Entry 8W0I (electron microscopy, 3.50 A resolution); this record covers chains 3 and 5 of the 6 polymer chains in the assembly.

Chain 3:
Protein: DNA replication licensing factor MCM3
Source organism: Homo sapiens
Notes: EC 3.6.4.12
UniProtKB: P25205 (MCM3_HUMAN); numbering as in UniProt (aligned over 2-808)
Sequence (810 residues; numbered -1 to 808; the number before each row is that of its first residue; numbers below 1 keep their minus sign (Ser-1 is residue -1)):
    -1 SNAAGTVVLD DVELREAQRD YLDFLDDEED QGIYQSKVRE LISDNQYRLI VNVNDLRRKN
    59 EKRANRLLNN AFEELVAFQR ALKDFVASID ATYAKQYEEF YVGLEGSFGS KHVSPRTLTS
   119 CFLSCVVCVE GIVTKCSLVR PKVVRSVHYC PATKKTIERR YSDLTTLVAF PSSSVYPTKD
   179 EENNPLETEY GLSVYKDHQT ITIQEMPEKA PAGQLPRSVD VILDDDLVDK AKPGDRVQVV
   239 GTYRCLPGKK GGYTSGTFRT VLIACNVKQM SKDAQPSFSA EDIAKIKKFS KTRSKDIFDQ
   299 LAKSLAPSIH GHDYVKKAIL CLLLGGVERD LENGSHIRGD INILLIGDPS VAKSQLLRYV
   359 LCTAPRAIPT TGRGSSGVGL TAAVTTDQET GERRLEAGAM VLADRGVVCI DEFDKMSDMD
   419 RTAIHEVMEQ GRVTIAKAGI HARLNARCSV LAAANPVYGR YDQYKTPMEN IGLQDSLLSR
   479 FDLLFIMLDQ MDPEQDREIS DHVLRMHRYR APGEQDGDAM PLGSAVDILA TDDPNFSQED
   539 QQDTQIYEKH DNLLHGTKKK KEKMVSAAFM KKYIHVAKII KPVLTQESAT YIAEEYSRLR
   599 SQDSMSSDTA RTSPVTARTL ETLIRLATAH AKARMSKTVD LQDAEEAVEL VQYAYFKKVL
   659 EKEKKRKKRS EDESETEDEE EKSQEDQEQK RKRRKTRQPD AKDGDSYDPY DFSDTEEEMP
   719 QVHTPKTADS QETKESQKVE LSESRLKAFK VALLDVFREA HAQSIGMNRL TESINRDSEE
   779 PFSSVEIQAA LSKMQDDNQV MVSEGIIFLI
Unresolved in the structure: -1 to 3, 163-171, 247-254, 525-560, 605-609, 656-808
Construct notes: expression tag (-1 to 1)
Metal / ion sites: Mg2+: Ser352 (together with ADP)
Residues lining bound ligands:
  - ADP (adenosine-5'-diphosphate): Ser306, Ile307, His308, His310, Asp346, Pro347, Ser348, Val349, Ala350, Lys351, Ser352, Gln353, Ile497, Val501
  - ATP (adenosine-5'-triphosphate): Ile335, Glu427, Arg478, Ala615, Arg616, Glu619
Swiss-Prot annotation at these positions:
  - motif: Ser477 to Asp480 (Arginine finger)
  - binding site (ADP): Gln353, Leu393, Glu394, Ala395, Ala397
  - binding site (ATP): Ala523, Arg664
  - modified residue: Ala2 (N-acetylalanine), Ser160 (Phosphoserine), Ser275 (Phosphoserine), Lys293 (N6-acetyllysine), Ser535 (Phosphoserine), Lys547 (N6-acetyllysine), Ser611 (Phosphoserine), Ser668 (Phosphoserine), Ser672 (Phosphoserine), Thr674 (Phosphothreonine), Ser681 (Phosphoserine), Tyr708 (Phosphotyrosine), Ser711 (Phosphoserine), Thr713 (Phosphothreonine), Thr722 (Phosphothreonine), Thr725 (Phosphothreonine), Ser728 (Phosphoserine), Ser734 (Phosphoserine)
  - mutagenesis: Ser535 (S535A: 50% reduction in phosphorylation by ATM or ATR)

Chain 5:
Protein: DNA replication licensing factor MCM5
Source organism: Homo sapiens
Notes: EC 3.6.4.12
UniProtKB: P33992 (MCM5_HUMAN); residues 1-734 here = UniProt positions 1-734
Sequence (734 residues; each row starts with the number of its first residue):
     1 MSGFDDPGIF YSDSFGGDAQ ADEGQARKSQ LQRRFKEFLR QYRVGTDRTG FTFKYRDELK
    61 RHYNLGEYWI EVEMEDLASF DEDLADYLYK QPAEHLQLLE EAAKEVADEV TRPRPSGEEV
   121 LQDIQVMLKS DASPSSIRSL KSDMMSHLVK IPGIIIAASA VRAKATRISI QCRSCRNTLT
   181 NIAMRPGLEG YALPRKCNTD QAGRPKCPLD PYFIMPDKCK CVDFQTLKLQ ELPDAVPHGE
   241 MPRHMQLYCD RYLCDKVVPG NRVTIMGIYS IKKFGLTTSR GRDRVGVGIR SSYIRVLGIQ
   301 VDTDGSGRSF AGAVSPQEEE EFRRLAALPN VYEVISKSIA PSIFGGTDMK KAIACLLFGG
   361 SRKRLPDGLT RRGDINLLML GDPGTAKSQL LKFVEKCSPI GVYTSGKGSS AAGLTASVMR
   421 DPSSRNFIME GGAMVLADGG VVCIDEFDKM REDDRVAIHE AMEQQTISIA KAGITTTLNS
   481 RCSVLAAANS VFGRWDETKG EDNIDFMPTI LSRFDMIFIV KDEHNEERDV MLAKHVITLH
   541 VSALTQTQAV EGEIDLAKLK KFIAYCRVKC GPRLSAEAAE KLKNRYIIMR SGARQHERDS
   601 DRRSSIPITV RQLEAIVRIA EALSKMKLQP FATEADVEEA LRLFQVSTLD AALSGTLSGV
   661 EGFTSQEDQE MLSRIEKQLK RRFAIGSQVS EHSIIKDFTK QKYPEHAIHK VLQLMLRRGE
   721 IQHRMQRKVL YRLK
Unresolved in the structure: 1-25, 198-207, 273-291, 307-313, 491-506, 521-552, 594-606, 661-664, 685-689, 719-734
Metal / ion sites: Zn2+: Cys172, Cys175, Cys197
Residues lining bound ligands: ADP (adenosine-5'-diphosphate): Arg371, Glu463, Val610, Arg611, Glu614
Swiss-Prot annotation at these positions:
  - binding site (ADP): Arg371
  - modified residue: Ser2 (N-acetylserine), Ser315 (Phosphoserine), Lys392 (N6-acetyllysine), Lys396 (N6-acetyllysine), Ser605 (Phosphoserine), Lys696 (N6-acetyllysine)
  - natural variant: Thr466 (T466I: In MGORS8)

Interface between chain 3 and chain 5:
Residue-residue contacts - 115 pairs, chain 3 then chain 5:
  Arg55(3) with Ser116(5)
  Glu59(3) with Ser116(5), hydrogen bond
  Asn63(3) with Ser116(5); Gly117(5)
  Ser118(3) with Cys221(5), hydrogen bond (side chain-backbone); Val222(5); Asp223(5), hydrogen bond (backbone-side chain)
  Leu121(3) with Cys221(5), hydrophobic
  Ser122(3) with Asp217(5), hydrogen bond (side chain-backbone)
  Thr132(3) with Ala472(5)
  Lys133(3) with Lys471(5)
  Gln202(3) with Lys471(5); Ala472(5); Ile474(5)
  Ala208(3) with Ile474(5), hydrophobic
  Ala210(3) with Thr475(5); Thr476(5), hydrogen bond (backbone-side chain); Thr477(5), hydrogen bond (backbone-backbone)
  Gly211(3) with Val258(5)
  Gln212(3) with Asp255(5)
  Leu213(3) with Met429(5), hydrophobic
  Pro214(3) with Lys471(5); Ile474(5), hydrophobic
  Arg215(3) with Asp255(5), salt bridge
  Cys243(3) with Pro216(5); Cys221(5), hydrophobic
  Thr255(3) with Ala163(5)
  Phe256(3) with Ala163(5), hydrogen bond (backbone-backbone); Ala165(5), hydrophobic
  Thr258(3) with Ala163(5)
  Pro305(3) with Asp367(5)
  Ser306(3) with Leu365(5); Arg371(5), hydrogen bond
  Ser348(3) with Thr609(5); Val610(5), hydrogen bond (side chain-backbone); Arg611(5), hydrogen bond (side chain-backbone)
  Gln353(3) with Leu369(5); Arg371(5)
  Arg356(3) with Glu460(5); Gln464(5)
  Tyr357(3) with Asp367(5); Leu369(5)
  Glu387(3) with Arg420(5), salt bridge; Arg425(5), salt bridge
  Leu400(3) with Ala472(5); Gly473(5)
  Glu410(3) with Arg513(5), salt bridge
  Asp412(3) with Arg717(5)
  Lys413(3) with Thr509(5)
  Val455(3) with Lys710(5); Leu714(5), hydrophobic
  Tyr456(3) with Gln669(5), hydrogen bond; Lys710(5)
  Arg458(3) with Pro607(5); Ser665(5); Gln669(5)
  Asp460(3) with Gln669(5)
  Lys463(3) with Gln669(5)
  Glu467(3) with Glu676(5); Arg718(5), salt bridge
  Asp487(3) with Arg590(5), salt bridge
  Gln488(3) with Arg590(5)
  Met489(3) with Arg590(5); Ala593(5)
  Pro491(3) with Ile587(5)
  Asp494(3) with Ile587(5); Arg590(5), salt bridge
  Arg495(3) with Ile587(5)
  Ser498(3) with Lys583(5); Tyr586(5)
  Asp499(3) with Lys583(5), salt bridge
  Val501(3) with Val610(5), hydrophobic
  Leu502(3) with Ala579(5); Lys583(5); Val617(5), hydrophobic
  Met504(3) with Leu365(5); Pro366(5)
  His505(3) with Lys363(5), hydrogen bond; Arg573(5); Glu614(5), salt bridge
  Arg506(3) with Leu574(5), hydrogen bond (side chain-backbone); Ala576(5); Ala579(5)
  Tyr507(3) with Arg364(5); Leu365(5); Pro366(5); Arg573(5)
  Arg508(3) with Gly571(5), hydrogen bond (side chain-backbone); Arg573(5)
  Asp514(3) with Pro630(5); Phe631(5)
  Gly515(3) with Lys569(5); Cys570(5); Gly571(5), hydrogen bond (backbone-backbone)
  Asp516(3) with Val568(5); Lys569(5), hydrogen bond (backbone-backbone); Gly571(5)
  Ala517(3) with Gly571(5)
  Met518(3) with Arg362(5), hydrogen bond; Arg364(5); Thr370(5)
  Pro519(3) with Gly305(5); Arg362(5)
  Leu520(3) with Gly305(5), hydrogen bond (backbone-backbone); Arg362(5); Arg481(5)
  Gly521(3) with Thr303(5); Arg362(5); Asn479(5), hydrogen bond (backbone-side chain); Arg481(5), hydrogen bond (backbone-side chain)
  Ser522(3) with Asn261(5), hydrogen bond (backbone-side chain); Asp302(5), hydrogen bond (side chain-backbone); Thr303(5), hydrogen bond (backbone-backbone)
  Val524(3) with Thr477(5); Asn479(5)
Other interface residues (no listed pair), chain 3 (78 interface residues in all): Thr4, Asn67, Thr117, Cys119, Pro205, Pro209, Ser216, Arg242, Leu244, Pro245, Ser302, Leu303, Arg419, Ile497, Ala523, Ala565
Other interface residues (no listed pair), chain 5 (87 interface residues in all): Ala158, Arg162, Lys164, Arg176, Ile214, Arg251, Tyr252, Val257, Arg262, Asp304, Ser361, Asp438, Gly439, His459, Ser575, Leu582, Leu613, Gln666, Leu672

Overview:
78 residues of chain 3 and 87 residues of chain 5 are in contact; the contacts include 23 hydrogen bonds and 9
salt bridges. Among the polar pairs are Arg215(3)-Asp255(5), Glu387(3)-Arg420(5) and Glu387(3)-Arg425(5). ADP
is bound between chain 3 and chain 5.
Here chain 3 is DNA replication licensing factor MCM3 and chain 5 is DNA replication licensing factor MCM5,
both from Homo sapiens. Entry 8W0I (Cryo-EM structure of the human MCM2-7 heterohexamer) was determined by
electron microscopy (same publication as 8W0E, 8W0F, 8W0G and 9CAQ).
